Entry 6M7J (electron microscopy, 4.40 A resolution (low resolution: residue-level contacts below are approximate; hydrogen-bond / salt-bridge calls are withheld)); this record covers chains D and J of the 9 polymer chains in the assembly.

# Chain D
Protein: DNA-directed RNA polymerase subunit beta'
Source organism: Mycobacterium tuberculosis
Notes: EC 2.7.7.6
UniProt: A5U053 (RPOC_MYCTA); residue numbers follow UniProt; this construct covers 1-1316
Chain sequence (1326 residues; each row starts with the number of its first residue; numbers below 1 keep their minus sign (Gly-1 is residue -1)):
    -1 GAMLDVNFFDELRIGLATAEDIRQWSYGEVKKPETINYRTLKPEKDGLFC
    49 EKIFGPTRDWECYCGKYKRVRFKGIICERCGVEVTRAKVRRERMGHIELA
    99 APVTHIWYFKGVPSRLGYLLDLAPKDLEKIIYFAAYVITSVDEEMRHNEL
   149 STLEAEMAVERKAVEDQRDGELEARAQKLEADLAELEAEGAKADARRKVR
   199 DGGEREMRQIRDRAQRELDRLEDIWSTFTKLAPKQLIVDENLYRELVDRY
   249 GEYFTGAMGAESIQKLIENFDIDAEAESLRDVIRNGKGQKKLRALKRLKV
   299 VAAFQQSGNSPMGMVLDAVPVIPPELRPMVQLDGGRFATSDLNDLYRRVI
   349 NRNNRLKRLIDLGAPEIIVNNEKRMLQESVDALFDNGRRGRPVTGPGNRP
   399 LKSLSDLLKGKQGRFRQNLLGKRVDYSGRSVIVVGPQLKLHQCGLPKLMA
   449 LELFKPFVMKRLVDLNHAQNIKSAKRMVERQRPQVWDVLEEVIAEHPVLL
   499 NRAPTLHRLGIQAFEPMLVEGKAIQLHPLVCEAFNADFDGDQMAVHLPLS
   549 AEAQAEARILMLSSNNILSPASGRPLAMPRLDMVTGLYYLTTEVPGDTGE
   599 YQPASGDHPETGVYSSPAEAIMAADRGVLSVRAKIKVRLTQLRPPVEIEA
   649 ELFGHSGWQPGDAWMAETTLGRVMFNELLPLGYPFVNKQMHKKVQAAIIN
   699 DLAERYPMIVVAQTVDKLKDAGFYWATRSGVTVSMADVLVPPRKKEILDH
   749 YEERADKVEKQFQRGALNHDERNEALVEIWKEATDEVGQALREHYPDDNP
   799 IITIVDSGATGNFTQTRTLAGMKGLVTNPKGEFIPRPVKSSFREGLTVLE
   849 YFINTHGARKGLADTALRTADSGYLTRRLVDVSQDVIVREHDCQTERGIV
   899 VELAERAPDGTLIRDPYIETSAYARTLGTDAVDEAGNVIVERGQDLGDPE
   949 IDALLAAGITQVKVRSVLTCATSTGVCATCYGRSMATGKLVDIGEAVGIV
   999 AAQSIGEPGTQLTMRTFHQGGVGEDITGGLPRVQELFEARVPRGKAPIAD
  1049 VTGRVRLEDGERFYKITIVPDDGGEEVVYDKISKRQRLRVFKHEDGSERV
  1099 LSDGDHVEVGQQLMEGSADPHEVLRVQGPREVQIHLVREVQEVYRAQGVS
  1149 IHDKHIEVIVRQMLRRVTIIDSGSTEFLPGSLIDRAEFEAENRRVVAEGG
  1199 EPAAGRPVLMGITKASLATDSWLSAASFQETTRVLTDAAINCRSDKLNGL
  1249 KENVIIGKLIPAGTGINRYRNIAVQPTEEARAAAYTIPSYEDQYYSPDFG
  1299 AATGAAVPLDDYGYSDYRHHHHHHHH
Not modelled in the structure: 1013-1024, 1091-1096, 1283-1324
Differences from the reference sequence: expression tag (-1 to 0, 1317-1324)
Bound ions: Zn2+ site 1: Cys60, Tyr61, Cys62; Mg2+: Asp535, Asp537, Asp539; Zn2+ site 2: Cys891, Cys968, Cys975, Cys978
Ligand contacts: Corallopyronin A (C0L; methyl [(1E,5R)-5-{(3E)-3-[(2E,4E,8R,9E,12E)-1,8-dihydroxy-2,5,9-trimethyltetradeca-2,4,9,12-tetraen-1-ylidene]-2,4-dioxo-3,4-d ihydro-2H-pyran-6-yl}hex-1-en-1-yl]carbamate): Leu406, Lys407, Gly408, Lys409, Leu417, Gly419, Lys420, Gln882, Leu1221, Leu1248, Lys1249, Val1252, Ile1253
UniProt features mapped onto this chain:
  - binding site (Zn(2+)): Cys60, Cys62, Cys75, Cys78, Cys891, Cys968, Cys975, Cys978
  - binding site (Mg(2+)): Asp535, Asp537, Asp539

# Chain J
Protein: RNA polymerase-binding protein RbpA
Source organism: Mycobacterium tuberculosis
UniProt: P9WHJ4 (RBPA_MYCTO); residue numbers follow UniProt; this construct covers 1-111
Chain sequence (111 residues; numbered 1 to 111; the number before each row is that of its first residue):
     1 MADRVLRGSRLGAVSYETDRNHDLAPRQIARYRTDNGEEFEVPFADDAEI
    51 PGTWLCRNGMEGTLIEGDLPEPKKVKPPRTHWDMLLERRSIEELEELLKE
   101 RLELIRSRRRG
Not modelled in the structure: 1-3

# Chain D / chain J interface
Pairs across the interface (48; chain D residue first):
  Arg21(D) - Arg57(J)
  Gln22(D) - Arg57(J)
  Trp23(D) - Arg57(J)
  Ser24(D) - Arg57(J)
  Tyr25(D) - Arg57(J)
  Gly26(D) - Arg57(J)
  Lys29(D) - Leu55(J)
  Lys29(D) - Gly59(J)
  Ile34(D) - Leu11(J)
  Leu39(D) - Leu11(J)
  Lys50(D) - Trp54(J)
  Lys50(D) - Leu55(J)
  Thr55(D) - Leu11(J)
  Thr55(D) - Gly12(J)
  Thr55(D) - Ala13(J)
  Arg56(D) - Gly12(J)
  Arg56(D) - Ala13(J)
  Asp57(D) - Ala13(J)
  Asp57(D) - Val14(J)
  Asp57(D) - Ser15(J)
  Glu59(D) - Ala13(J)
  Val68(D) - Glu17(J)
  Val68(D) - Arg20(J)
  Val68(D) - Leu24(J)
  Arg69(D) - Arg20(J)
  Arg69(D) - Leu24(J)
  Arg69(D) - Ala25(J)
  Phe70(D) - Ala25(J)
  Lys71(D) - Asp19(J)
  Lys71(D) - Leu24(J)
  Lys71(D) - Arg27(J)
  Gly72(D) - Arg27(J)
  Gly72(D) - Pro43(J)
  Ile73(D) - Arg27(J)
  Ile73(D) - Pro43(J)
  Ile74(D) - Pro43(J)
  Ile74(D) - Phe44(J)
  Glu76(D) - Trp54(J)
  Gly79(D) - Trp54(J)
  His94(D) - Asn58(J)
  Val328(D) - Ser9(J)
  Val328(D) - Arg10(J)
  Gln329(D) - Arg7(J)
  Gln329(D) - Gly8(J)
  Gln329(D) - Ser9(J)
  Gln329(D) - Leu11(J)
  Leu330(D) - Arg7(J)
  Phe335(D) - Leu11(J)
Other interface residues (no listed pair), chain D (35 interface residues in all): Glu27, Tyr65, Ala85, Arg89, Glu323, Pro326, Asp331
Other interface residues (no listed pair), chain J (26 interface residues in all): Asp23, Val42, Ala45, Asp47

# Summary
35 residues of chain D and 26 residues of chain J are in contact. Bound to chain D: Corallopyronin A.
Cys60(D), Tyr61(D) and Cys62(D) form the Zn2+ site 1. UniProt lists 8 Zn2+-binding residues and 3 Mg2+-binding
residues on chain D.
Here chain D is DNA-directed RNA polymerase subunit beta' and chain J is RNA polymerase-binding protein RbpA,
both from Mycobacterium tuberculosis. Entry 6M7J (Mycobacterium tuberculosis RNAP with RbpA/us fork and
Corallopyronin) was determined by electron microscopy (same publication as 6EDT, 6EE8 and 6EEC).
